9KCH - chains A and F of the 8 polymer chains in the assembly; structure by electron microscopy, 4.19 A resolution (low resolution: residue-level contacts below are approximate; hydrogen-bond / salt-bridge calls are withheld).

Chain A:
Protein: Tol-Pal system protein TolQ
Source organism: Escherichia coli K-12
UniProtKB: P0ABU9 (TOLQ_ECOLI); numbering as in UniProt (aligned over 1-230)
Amino-acid sequence (230 residues; numbered 1 to 230; the number before each row is that of its first residue):
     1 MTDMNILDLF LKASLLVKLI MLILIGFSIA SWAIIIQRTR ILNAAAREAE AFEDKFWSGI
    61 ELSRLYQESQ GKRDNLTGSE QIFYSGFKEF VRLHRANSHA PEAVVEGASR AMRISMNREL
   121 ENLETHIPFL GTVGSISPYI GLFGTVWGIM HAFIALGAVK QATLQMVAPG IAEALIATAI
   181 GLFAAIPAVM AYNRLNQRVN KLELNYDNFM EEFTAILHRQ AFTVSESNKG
Not modelled in the structure: 1-6, 225-230

Chain F:
Protein: Tol-Pal system protein TolR
Source organism: Escherichia coli K-12
UniProtKB: P0ABV6 (TOLR_ECOLI); residues 1-142 here = UniProt positions 1-142
Amino-acid sequence (152 residues; numbered 1 to 152; the number before each row is that of its first residue):
     1 MARARGRGRR DLKSEINIVP LLDVLLVLLL IFMATAPIIT QSVEVDLPDA TESQAVSSND
    61 NPPVIVEVSG IGQYTVVVEK DRLERLPPEQ VVAEVSSRFK ANPKTVFLIG GAKDVPYDEI
   121 IKALNLLHSA GVKSVGLMTQ PILEHHHHHH HH
Not modelled in the structure: 1-13, 35-152
Differences from the reference sequence: expression tag (143-152)
Curated features (UniProtKB/Swiss-Prot):
  - mutagenesis: D23 (D23A: Decreases TolA-Pal interaction; D23E: No change in TolA-Pal interaction; D23R: Abolishes TolA-Pal interaction)

Interface between chain A and chain F:
Residue-residue contacts (6):
  L164(A) with M33(F)
  I171(A) with M33(F)
  L175(A) with L29(F); L30(F)
  L182(A) with V19(F); L22(F)

In short:
Chain A and chain F form an interface of 4 and 5 residues respectively. Curated annotation (UniProt) lists one
mutagenesis site on chain F.
Here chain A is Tol-Pal system protein TolQ and chain F is Tol-Pal system protein TolR, both from Escherichia
coli K-12. Entry 9KCH (Cryo-EM structure of inner membrane TolQRA complex in CYMAL-6-Neopentyl Glycol
detergent micelles) was determined by electron microscopy, deposited together with 9K49.
